Entry 1D1Z (X-ray diffraction, 1.40 A resolution); this record covers chains B and D of the 4 polymer chains in the assembly.

== Chain B ==
Name: Sap SH2 domain
Source organism: Homo sapiens
Notes: fragment: sap sh2 domain (residues 1-104)
UniProt: O60880 (SH21A_HUMAN); residues 2001-2104 here correspond to UniProt positions 1-104 (UniProt number = residue number - 2000)
Chain sequence (104 residues; numbered 2001 to 2104; the number before each row is that of its first residue):
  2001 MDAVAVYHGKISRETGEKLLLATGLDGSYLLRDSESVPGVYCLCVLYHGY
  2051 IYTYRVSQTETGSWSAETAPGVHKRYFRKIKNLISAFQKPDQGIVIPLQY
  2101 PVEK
Not modelled in the structure: 2001-2003, 2058-2064

== Chain D ==
Name: Sap SH2 domain
Source organism: Homo sapiens
Notes: fragment: sap sh2 domain (residues 1-104)
UniProt: O60880 (SH21A_HUMAN); residues 4001-4104 here correspond to UniProt positions 1-104 (UniProt number = residue number - 4000)
Chain sequence (104 residues; each row starts with the number of its first residue):
  4001 MDAVAVYHGKISRETGEKLLLATGLDGSYLLRDSESVPGVYCLCVLYHGY
  4051 IYTYRVSQTETGSWSAETAPGVHKRYFRKIKNLISAFQKPDQGIVIPLQY
  4101 PVEK
Not modelled in the structure: 4001-4003

== Chain B / chain D interface ==
Residue-residue contacts (20; chain B residue first):
  Arg2013(B) - Arg4013(D)
  Arg2013(B) - Glu4017(D)  salt bridge
  Glu2035(B) - Tyr4052(D)
  Ser2036(B) - Tyr4052(D)
  Ser2036(B) - Thr4053(D)  hydrogen bond (side chain-backbone)
  Ser2036(B) - Tyr4054(D)
  Val2037(B) - Thr4068(D)
  Val2040(B) - Pro4070(D)  hydrophobic
  Tyr2052(B) - Glu4035(D)
  Tyr2052(B) - Ser4036(D)
  Thr2053(B) - Ser4036(D)  hydrogen bond (backbone-side chain)
  Thr2053(B) - Arg4055(D)  hydrogen bond (backbone-side chain)
  Tyr2054(B) - Ser4036(D)
  Arg2055(B) - Thr4053(D)  hydrogen bond (side chain-backbone)
  Ser2057(B) - Pro4070(D)
  Glu2067(B) - Arg4055(D)  salt bridge
  Glu2067(B) - Glu4067(D)
  Ala2069(B) - Val4037(D)  hydrophobic
  Pro2070(B) - Val4037(D)
  Pro2070(B) - Val4040(D)  hydrophobic
Other interface residues (no listed pair), chain B (15 interface residues in all): Ile2051, Thr2068
Other interface residues (no listed pair), chain D (15 interface residues in all): Ile4051, Ala4069

== Summary ==
The chain B/chain D interface involves 15 residues from each chain; the contacts include 4 hydrogen bonds and
2 salt bridges. Polar pairs include Arg2013(B)-Glu4017(D), Glu2067(B)-Arg4055(D) and Ser2036(B)-Thr4053(D).
Both chains are Sap SH2 domain (Homo sapiens). Entry 1D1Z (Crystal structure of the xlp protein sap) was
determined by X-ray diffraction, deposited together with 1D4T and 1D4W.
